PDB entry 6ZUK | X-ray diffraction, 2.03 A resolution | chains A and C of the 3 polymer chains in the assembly

# Chain A (and C)
Molecule: Fucose-binding lectin protein
Organism: Ralstonia solanacearum
Notes: chain C of this document is another copy of the same molecule, construct and numbering; everything in this record applies to it too
UniProtKB: A0A0S4TLR1 (A0A0S4TLR1_RALSL); residues 3-89 here correspond to UniProt positions 4-90 (UniProt number = residue number + 1)
Sequence (88 residues; row label = number of the first residue in the row):
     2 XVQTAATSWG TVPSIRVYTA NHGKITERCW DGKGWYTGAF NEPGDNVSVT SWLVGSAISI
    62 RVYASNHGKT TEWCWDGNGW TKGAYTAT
Modified / non-standard residues: SNM (N,N-dimethyl-L-serine) at position 2; Lys25, Lys34, Lys70, Lys83 (N-dimethyl-lysine; MLY)
Sequence notes: expression tag (2); engineered mutation His23 (Asn24 in A0A0S4TLR1), Ser60 (His61 in A0A0S4TLR1), Asn67 (Thr68 in A0A0S4TLR1), His68 (Gly69 in A0A0S4TLR1), Gly69 (Thr70 in A0A0S4TLR1); conflict Lys70 (Thr71 in A0A0S4TLR1)
Bound ions: Zn2+ site 1: His23 (shared with 2 residues of chain E); Zn2+ site 2: Asp46 (shared with 1 residue of chain E)
Small-molecule neighbours: QQ7 (cucurbit[7]uril): Asp32, Lys34, Gly35, Trp36, Tyr37

# Interface between chain A and chain C
Contacting residue pairs - 32 pairs, chain A then chain C:
  Asn47(A) - Val3(C)
  Asn47(A) - Gln4(C)
  Asn47(A) - Thr5(C)  hydrogen bond (side chain-backbone)
  Ser49(A) - Thr5(C)  hydrogen bond
  Ser49(A) - Ala6(C)
  Ser49(A) - Ala7(C)
  Val50(A) - Ala7(C)
  Thr51(A) - Thr8(C)
  Thr51(A) - Ser9(C)  hydrogen bond
  Ser52(A) - Ser9(C)
  Trp53(A) - Ser9(C)
  Trp53(A) - Pro14(C)
  Trp53(A) - Ile16(C)  hydrophobic
  Leu54(A) - Thr12(C)
  Tyr64(A) - Thr5(C)
  Tyr64(A) - Ala7(C)  hydrophobic
  Tyr64(A) - Ile16(C)
  Tyr64(A) - Val18(C)
  Tyr64(A) - Trp36(C)
  Ser66(A) - Val3(C)
  Ser66(A) - Thr5(C)
  Gly69(A) - Val3(C)
  Thr71(A) - Val3(C)
  Glu73(A) - Trp36(C)
  Ala85(A) - Trp36(C)
  Tyr86(A) - Val18(C)
  Tyr86(A) - Thr20(C)
  Tyr86(A) - Arg29(C)
  Tyr86(A) - Trp36(C)
  Thr87(A) - Arg29(C)  hydrogen bond (backbone-side chain)
  Ala88(A) - Arg29(C)  hydrogen bond (backbone-side chain)
  Thr89(A) - Arg29(C)  hydrogen bond (backbone-side chain)
Interface residues without a listed pair, chain A (18 interface residues in all): Arg62
Interface residues without a listed pair, chain C (15 interface residues in all): Gly11

# In short
The interface between chain A and chain C involves 18 residues on one side and 15 on the other; the contacts
include 6 hydrogen bonds. Polar pairs include Asn47(A)-Thr5(C), Ser49(A)-Thr5(C) and Thr51(A)-Ser9(C). Chain A
binds compound QQ7.
Both chains are Fucose-binding lectin protein (Ralstonia solanacearum). Entry 6ZUK (Crystal structure of
dimethylated RSL-N23H/G68H (RSL-B6) in complex with cucurbit[7]uril and zinc) was determined by X-ray
diffraction (same publication as 6ZUL and 6ZUM).
